PDB entry 5KHE | electron microscopy, 35.00 A resolution (very low resolution: no residue pairs are listed; an interface is given only as per-side residue counts) | chains A and B

[Chain A (and B)]
Name: capsid protein
Organism: Rubella virus
Notes: chain B of this document is another copy of the same molecule, construct and numbering; everything in this record applies to it too
Reference sequence: P07566 (POLS_RUBVT); residues -117 to 151 here correspond to UniProt positions 9-277 (UniProt number = residue number + 126)
Chain sequence (269 residues; each row starts with the number of its first residue; numbers below 1 keep their minus sign (Met-117 is residue -117)):
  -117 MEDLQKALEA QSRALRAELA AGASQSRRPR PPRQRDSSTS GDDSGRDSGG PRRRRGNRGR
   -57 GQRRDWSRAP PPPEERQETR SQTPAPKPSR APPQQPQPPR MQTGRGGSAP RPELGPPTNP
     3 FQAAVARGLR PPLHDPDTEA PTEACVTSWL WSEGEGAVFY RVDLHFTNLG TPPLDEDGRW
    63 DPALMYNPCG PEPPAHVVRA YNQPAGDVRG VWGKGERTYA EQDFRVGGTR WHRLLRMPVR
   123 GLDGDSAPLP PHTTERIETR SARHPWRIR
Unresolved in the structure: -117 to 23, 122-151
UniProt features mapped onto this chain:
  - region: Gly-96 to Gly-57 (Human C1QBP/SF2P32-binding)
  - modified residue: Ser-80 (Phosphoserine)

[How chain A and chain B interact]
At this resolution (35 A) residue pairs are not listed: 52 residues of chain A and 51 of chain B lie at the interface.
Inter-chain disulfides: Cys27(A)-Cys71(B), Cys71(A)-Cys27(B)

[In short]
52 residues of chain A and 51 residues of chain B are in contact.
Chain A and chain B are both capsid protein (Rubella virus); the structure, Fitted structure of rubella virus
capsid protein, was determined by electron microscopy (same publication as 5KHC and 5KHF).
